PDB entry 3EQD | X-ray diffraction, 2.10 A resolution | chain A

# Chain A
Molecule: Dual specificity mitogen-activated protein kinase kinase 1
Source organism: Homo sapiens
Notes: EC 2.7.12.2; fragment: Protein kinase domain
UniProt: Q02750 (MP2K1_HUMAN); residue numbers follow UniProt; this construct covers 35-393
Chain sequence (360 residues; numbered 34 to 393; the number before each row is that of its first residue):
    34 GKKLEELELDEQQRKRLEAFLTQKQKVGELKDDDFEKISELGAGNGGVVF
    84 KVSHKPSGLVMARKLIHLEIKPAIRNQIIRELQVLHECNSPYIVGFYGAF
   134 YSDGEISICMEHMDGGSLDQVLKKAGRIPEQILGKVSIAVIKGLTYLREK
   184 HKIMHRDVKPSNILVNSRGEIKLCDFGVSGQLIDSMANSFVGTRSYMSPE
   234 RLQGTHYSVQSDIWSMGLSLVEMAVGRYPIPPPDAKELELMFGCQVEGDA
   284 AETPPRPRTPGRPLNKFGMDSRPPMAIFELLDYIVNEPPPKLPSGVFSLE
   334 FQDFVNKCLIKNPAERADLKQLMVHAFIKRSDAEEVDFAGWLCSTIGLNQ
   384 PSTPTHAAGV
Disordered / not traced: 34-38, 278-306, 383-393
Differences from the reference sequence: expression tag (34); engineered mutation Asn-298 (Ser in Q02750), Lys-299 (Ser in Q02750), Phe-300 (Tyr in Q02750)
UniProt features mapped onto this chain:
  - region: Glu-270 to Pro-307 (RAF1-binding)
  - active site: Asp-190 (Proton acceptor)
  - binding site (ATP): Leu-74 to Val-82, Lys-97, Met-143 to Met-146, Ser-150 to Gln-153, Lys-192 to Asn-195, Asp-208
  - binding site (U0126): Lys-97, Asp-208 to Val-211
  - binding site (K-252a): Glu-144 to Met-146, Ser-194
  - modified residue: Ser-218 (Phosphoserine), Ser-222 (Phosphoserine), Thr-286 (Phosphothreonine), Thr-292 (Phosphothreonine)

# In short
UniProt lists active-site residue Asp-190, 23 ATP-binding residues, 5 U0126-binding residues and 4
K-252a-binding residues.
Chain A is Dual specificity mitogen-activated protein kinase kinase 1 (Homo sapiens); the structure, X-ray
structure of the human mitogen-activated protein kinase kinase 1 (MEK1) in a binary complex with ..., was
determined by X-ray diffraction, deposited together with 3EQC, 3EQF, 3EQG, 3EQH and 3EQI.
